Entry 6HKT (X-ray diffraction, 9.70 A resolution (very low resolution: no residue pairs are listed; an interface is given only as per-side residue counts)); this record covers chains J and U of the 50 polymer chains in the assembly.

[Chain J]
Molecule: 1122-nt DNA strand
Sequence (1122 nucleotides; numbered 1 to 1122; the number before each row is that of its first residue):
     1 ATCGCTGTTC AATACATGCA CAGGATGTAT ATATCTGACA CGTGCCTGGA GACTAGGGAG
    61 TAATCCCCTT GGCGGTTAAA ACGCGGGGGA CAGCGCGTAC GTGCGTTTAA GCGGTGCTAG
   121 AGCTGTCTAC GACCAATTGA GCGGCCTCGG CACCGGGATT CTCCAGGGCG GCCGCGTATA
   181 GGGTCTCGGG GCTGTTCAAT ACATGCACAG GATGTATATA TCTGACACGT GCCTGGAGAC
   241 TAGGGAGTAA TCCCCTTGGC GGTTAAAACG CGGGGGACAG CGCGTACGTG CGTTTAAGCG
   301 GTGCTAGAGC TGTCTACGAC CAATTGAGCG GCCTCGGCAC CGGGATTCTC CAGGGCGGCC
   361 GCGTATAGGG TCTCGGGGCT GTTCAATACA TGCACAGGAT GTATATATCT GACACGTGCC
   421 TGGAGACTAG GGAGTAATCC CCTTGGCGGT TAAAACGCGG GGGACAGCGC GTACGTGCGT
   481 TTAAGCGGTG CTAGAGCTGT CTACGACCAA TTGAGCGGCC TCGGCACCGG GATTCTCCAG
   541 GGCGGCCGCG TATAGGGTCT CGGGGCTGTT CAATACATGC ACAGGATGTA TATATCTGAC
   601 ACGTGCCTGG AGACTAGGGA GTAATCCCCT TGGCGGTTAA AACGCGGGGG ACAGCGCGTA
   661 CGTGCGTTTA AGCGGTGCTA GAGCTGTCTA CGACCAATTG AGCGGCCTCG GCACCGGGAT
   721 TCTCCAGGGC GGCCGCGTAT AGGGTCTCGG GGCTGTTCAA TACATGCACA GGATGTATAT
   781 ATCTGACACG TGCCTGGAGA CTAGGGAGTA ATCCCCTTGG CGGTTAAAAC GCGGGGGACA
   841 GCGCGTACGT GCGTTTAAGC GGTGCTAGAG CTGTCTACGA CCAATTGAGC GGCCTCGGCA
   901 CCGGGATTCT CCAGGGCGGC CGCGTATAGG GTCTCGGGGC TGTTCAATAC ATGCACAGGA
   961 TGTATATATC TGACACGTGC CTGGAGACTA GGGAGTAATC CCCTTGGCGG TTAAAACGCG
  1021 GGGGACAGCG CGTACGTGCG TTTAAGCGGT GCTAGAGCTG TCTACGACCA ATTGAGCGGC
  1081 CTCGGCACCG GGATTCTCCA GGGCGGCCGC GTATAGGGTG AT

[Chain U]
Molecule: Histone H3.1
Organism: Homo sapiens
UniProt: P68431 (H31_HUMAN); residues 0-135 here correspond to UniProt positions 1-136 (UniProt number = residue number + 1)
Chain sequence (139 residues; each row starts with the number of its first residue; numbers below 1 keep their minus sign (Gly-3 is residue -3)):
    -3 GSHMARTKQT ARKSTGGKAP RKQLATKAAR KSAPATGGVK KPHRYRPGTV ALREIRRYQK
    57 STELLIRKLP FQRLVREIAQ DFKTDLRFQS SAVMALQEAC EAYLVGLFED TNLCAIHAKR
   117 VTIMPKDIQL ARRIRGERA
Disordered / not traced: -3 to 37, 135
Differences from the reference sequence: expression tag (-3 to -1)
UniProt features mapped onto this chain:
  - modified residue: Arg2 (Asymmetric dimethylarginine), Thr3 (Phosphothreonine), Lys4 (Allysine), Gln5 (5-glutamyl dopamine), Thr6 (Phosphothreonine), Arg8 (Citrulline), Lys9 (N6,N6,N6-trimethyllysine), Ser10 (ADP-ribosylserine), Thr11 (Phosphothreonine), Lys14 (N6-(2-hydroxyisobutyryl)lysine), Arg17 (Asymmetric dimethylarginine), Lys18 (N6-(2-hydroxyisobutyryl)lysine), Lys23 (N6-(2-hydroxyisobutyryl)lysine), Arg26 (Citrulline), Lys27 (N6,N6,N6-trimethyllysine), Ser28 (ADP-ribosylserine), Lys36 (N6,N6,N6-trimethyllysine), Lys37 (N6-methyllysine), Tyr41 (Phosphotyrosine), Lys56 (N6,N6,N6-trimethyllysine) and 8 more in UniProt
  - lipidation: Lys18 (N6-decanoyllysine)

[How chain J and chain U interact]
At this resolution (10 A) residue pairs are not listed: 11 residues of chain J and 18 of chain U lie at the interface.

[Overview]
The interface between chain J and chain U involves 11 residues on one side and 18 on the other.
Here chain J is a 1122-nt DNA strand and chain U is Histone H3.1 (Homo sapiens). Entry 6HKT (Structure of an
H1-bound 6-nucleosome array) was determined by X-ray diffraction.
